4XVI - chains A and T of the 3 polymer chains in the assembly; structure by X-ray diffraction, 3.10 A resolution.

[Chain A]
Name: DNA polymerase nu
Source organism: Homo sapiens
Notes: EC 2.7.7.7; fragment: catalytic core
Reference sequence: Q7Z5Q5 (DPOLN_HUMAN); numbering as in UniProt (aligned over 194-859)
Sequence (666 residues; numbered 194 to 859; the number before each row is that of its first residue):
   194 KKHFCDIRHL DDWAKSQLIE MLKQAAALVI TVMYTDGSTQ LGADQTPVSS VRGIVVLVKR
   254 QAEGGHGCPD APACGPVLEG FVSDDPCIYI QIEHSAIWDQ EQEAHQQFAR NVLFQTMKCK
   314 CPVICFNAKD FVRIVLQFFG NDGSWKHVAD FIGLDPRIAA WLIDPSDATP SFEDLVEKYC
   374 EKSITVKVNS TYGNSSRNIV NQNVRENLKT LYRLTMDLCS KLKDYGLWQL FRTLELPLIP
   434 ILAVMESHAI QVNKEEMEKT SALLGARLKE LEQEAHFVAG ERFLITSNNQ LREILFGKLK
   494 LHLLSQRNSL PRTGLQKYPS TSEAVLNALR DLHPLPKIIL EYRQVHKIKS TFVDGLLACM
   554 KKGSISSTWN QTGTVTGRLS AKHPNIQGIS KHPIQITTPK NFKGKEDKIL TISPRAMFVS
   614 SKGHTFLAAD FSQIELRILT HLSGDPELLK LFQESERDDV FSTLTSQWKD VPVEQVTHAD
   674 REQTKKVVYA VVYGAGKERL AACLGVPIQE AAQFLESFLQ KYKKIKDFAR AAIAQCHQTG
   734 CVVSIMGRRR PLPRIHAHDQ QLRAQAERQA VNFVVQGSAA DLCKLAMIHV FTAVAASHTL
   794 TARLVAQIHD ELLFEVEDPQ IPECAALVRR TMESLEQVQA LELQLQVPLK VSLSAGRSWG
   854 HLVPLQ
Not modelled in the structure: 258-266, 594-600, 647-649
Curated features (UniProtKB/Swiss-Prot):
  - mutagenesis: Asp-623 (D623A: Abolishes catalytic activity), Glu-675 (E675R: Reduces polymerase activity. No effect on accuracy), Lys-679 (K679A: No effect on polymerase activity. Increases accuracy by ten-fold)
What the authors report for this chain:
  - mutagenesis - Y682F: decreased catalytic activity (citing earlier work)
  - mutagenesis - E675R: decreased catalytic activity
  - mutagenesis - K679A: unchanged catalytic activity
  - specificity-determining residues: Lys-679

[Chain T]
Molecule: 11-nt DNA strand
Sequence (11 nucleotides; each row starts with the number of its first residue):
     1 CCTAGCGTCA G

[How chain A and chain T interact]
Pairs across the interface - 32 pairs, chain A then chain T:
  Leu-477(A) / DC9(T)  phosphate contact
  Thr-479(A) / DG7(T)  hydrogen bond to the phosphate
  Thr-479(A) / DT8(T)  hydrogen bond to the phosphate
  Ser-480(A) / DT8(T)  hydrogen bond to the phosphate
  Ser-480(A) / DC9(T)  hydrogen bond to the phosphate
  Gln-483(A) / DC9(T)  phosphate contact
  His-539(A) / DG7(T)  phosphate contact
  Ser-543(A) / DC6(T)  hydrogen bond to the phosphate
  Ser-543(A) / DG7(T)  hydrogen bond to the phosphate
  Thr-544(A) / DC6(T)  sugar contact
  Gly-548(A) / DC6(T)  phosphate contact
  Thr-567(A) / DT3(T)  phosphate contact
  Val-568(A) / DT3(T)  hydrogen bond to the phosphate
  Thr-569(A) / DC2(T)  sugar contact
  Ser-573(A) / DT3(T)  phosphate contact
  Ser-573(A) / DA4(T)  phosphate contact
  Ala-574(A) / DA4(T)  sugar contact
  Lys-575(A) / DA4(T)  phosphate contact
  Lys-575(A) / DG5(T)  phosphate contact
  His-576(A) / DG5(T)  hydrogen bond to the phosphate
  Asn-578(A) / DA4(T)  hydrogen bond to the sugar
  Asn-578(A) / DG5(T)  phosphate contact
  Tyr-686(A) / DC1(T)  base contact
  Gly-687(A) / DC1(T)  sugar contact
  Arg-692(A) / DC1(T)  hydrogen bond to the phosphate
  Arg-743(A) / DC2(T)  salt bridge to the phosphate
  Arg-761(A) / DC1(T)  sugar contact
  Gln-762(A) / DC1(T)  phosphate contact
  Gln-762(A) / DC2(T)  hydrogen bond to the phosphate
  Asn-765(A) / DC1(T)  base contact
  Gln-769(A) / DC1(T)  base contact
  Gln-769(A) / DC2(T)  sugar contact
Other interface residues (no listed pair), chain A (27 interface residues in all): Lys-540, Gly-566, Pro-577

[In short]
Chain A and chain T form an interface of 27 and 9 residues respectively; the contacts include 11 hydrogen
bonds and 1 salt bridge. Among the polar pairs are Asn-578(A)/DA4(T), Thr-479(A)/DG7(T) and Thr-479(A)/DT8(T).
The paper reports that Y682F and E675R of chain A reduce catalytic activity; the specificity determinant
Lys-679(A).
Chain A is DNA polymerase nu (Homo sapiens) and chain T is an 11-nt DNA strand; the structure, Binary complex
of human polymerase nu and DNA with the finger domain ajar, was determined by X-ray diffraction, deposited
together with 4XVK, 4XVL and 4XVM.
